4BZK - chains A and B of the 4 polymer chains in the assembly; structure by electron microscopy, 40.00 A resolution (very low resolution: no residue pairs are listed; an interface is given only as per-side residue counts).

== Chain A ==
Protein: Protein transport protein SEC31
Organism: Saccharomyces cerevisiae
UniProtKB: P38968 (SEC31_YEAST); residues 1-1273 here = UniProt positions 1-1273
Amino-acid sequence (1273 residues; row label = number of the first residue in the row):
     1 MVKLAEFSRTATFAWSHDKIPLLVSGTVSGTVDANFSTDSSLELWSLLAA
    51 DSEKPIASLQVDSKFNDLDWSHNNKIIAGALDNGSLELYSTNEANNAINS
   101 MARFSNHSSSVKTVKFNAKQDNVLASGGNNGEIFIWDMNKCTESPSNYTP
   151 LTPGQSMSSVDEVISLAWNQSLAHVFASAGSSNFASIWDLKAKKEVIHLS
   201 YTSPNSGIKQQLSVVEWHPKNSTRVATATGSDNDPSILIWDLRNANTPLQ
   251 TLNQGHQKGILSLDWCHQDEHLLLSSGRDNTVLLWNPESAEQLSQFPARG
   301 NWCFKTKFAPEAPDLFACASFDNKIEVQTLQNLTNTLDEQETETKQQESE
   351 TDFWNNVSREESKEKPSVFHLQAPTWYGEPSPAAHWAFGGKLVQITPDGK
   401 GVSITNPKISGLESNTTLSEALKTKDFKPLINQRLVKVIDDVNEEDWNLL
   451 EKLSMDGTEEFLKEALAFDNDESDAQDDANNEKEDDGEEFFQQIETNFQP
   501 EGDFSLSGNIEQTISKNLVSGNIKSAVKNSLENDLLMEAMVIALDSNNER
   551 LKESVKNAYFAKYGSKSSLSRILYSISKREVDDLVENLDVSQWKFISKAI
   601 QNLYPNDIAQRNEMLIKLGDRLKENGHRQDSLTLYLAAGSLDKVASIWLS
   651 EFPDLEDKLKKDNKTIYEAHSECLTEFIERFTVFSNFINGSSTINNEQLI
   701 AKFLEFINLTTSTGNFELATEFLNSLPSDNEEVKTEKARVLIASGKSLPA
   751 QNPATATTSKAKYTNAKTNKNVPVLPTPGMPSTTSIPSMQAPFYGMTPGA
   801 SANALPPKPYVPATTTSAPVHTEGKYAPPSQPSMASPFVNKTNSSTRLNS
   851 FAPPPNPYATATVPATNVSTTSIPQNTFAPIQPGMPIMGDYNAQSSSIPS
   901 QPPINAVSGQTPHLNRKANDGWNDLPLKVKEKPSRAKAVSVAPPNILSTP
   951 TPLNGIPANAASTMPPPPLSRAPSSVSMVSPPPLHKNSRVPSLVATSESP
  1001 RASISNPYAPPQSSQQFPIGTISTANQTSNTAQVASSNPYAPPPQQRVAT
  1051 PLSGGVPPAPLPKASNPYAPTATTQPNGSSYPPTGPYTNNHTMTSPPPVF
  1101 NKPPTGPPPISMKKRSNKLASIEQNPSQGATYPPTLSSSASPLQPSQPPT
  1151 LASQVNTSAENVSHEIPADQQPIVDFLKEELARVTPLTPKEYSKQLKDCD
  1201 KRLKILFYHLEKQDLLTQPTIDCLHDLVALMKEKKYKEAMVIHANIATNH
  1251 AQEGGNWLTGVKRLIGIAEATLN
Not modelled in the structure: 1-4, 340-361, 470-494, 691-693, 746-1273
Construct notes: conflict Ser367 (Thr in P38968)
Swiss-Prot annotation at these positions:
  - modified residue: Ser349 (Phosphoserine), Ser836 (Phosphoserine), Ser974 (Phosphoserine), Ser977 (Phosphoserine), Ser980 (Phosphoserine), Ser988 (Phosphoserine), Ser992 (Phosphoserine), Ser999 (Phosphoserine), Thr1050 (Phosphothreonine), Ser1053 (Phosphoserine)

== Chain B ==
Protein: Protein transport protein SEC13
Organism: Saccharomyces cerevisiae
UniProtKB: Q04491 (SEC13_YEAST); numbering as in UniProt (aligned over 1-297)
Amino-acid sequence (297 residues; numbered 1 to 297; the number before each row is that of its first residue):
     1 MVVIANAHNELIHDAVLDYYGKRLATCSSDKTIKIFEVEGETHKLIDTLT
    51 GHEGPVWRVDWAHPKFGTILASCSYDGKVLIWKEENGRWSQIAVHAVHSA
   101 SVNSVQWAPHEYGPLLLVASSDGKVSVVEFKENGTTSPIIIDAHAIGVNS
   151 ASWAPATIEEDGEHNGTKESRKFVTGGADNLVKIWKYNSDAQTYVLESTL
   201 EGHSDWVRDVAWSPTVLLRSYLASVSQDRTCIIWTQDNEQGPWKKTLLKE
   251 EKFPDVLWRASWSLSGNVLALSGGDNKVTLWKENLEGKWEPAGEVHQ
Not modelled in the structure: 1, 158-169, 293-297

== Chain A / chain B interface ==
At this resolution (40 A) residue pairs are not listed: 63 residues of chain A and 69 of chain B lie at the interface.

== Summary ==
63 residues of chain A and 69 residues of chain B are in contact.
Chain A is Protein transport protein SEC31 and chain B is Protein transport protein SEC13, both from
Saccharomyces cerevisiae; the structure, The structure of the COPII coat assembled on membranes, was
determined by electron microscopy, deposited together with 4BZJ.
